PDB entry 5KSQ | X-ray diffraction, 2.63 A resolution | chains A and B

# Chain A (and B)
Molecule: 5'-nucleotidase SurE
Source organism: Xylella fastidiosa (strain 9a5c)
Notes: EC 3.1.3.5; chain B of this document is another copy of the same molecule, construct and numbering; everything in this record applies to it too
UniProtKB: Q9PF20 (SURE_XYLFA); residues 1-262 here = UniProt positions 1-262
Chain sequence (270 residues; numbered 1 to 270; the number before each row is that of its first residue):
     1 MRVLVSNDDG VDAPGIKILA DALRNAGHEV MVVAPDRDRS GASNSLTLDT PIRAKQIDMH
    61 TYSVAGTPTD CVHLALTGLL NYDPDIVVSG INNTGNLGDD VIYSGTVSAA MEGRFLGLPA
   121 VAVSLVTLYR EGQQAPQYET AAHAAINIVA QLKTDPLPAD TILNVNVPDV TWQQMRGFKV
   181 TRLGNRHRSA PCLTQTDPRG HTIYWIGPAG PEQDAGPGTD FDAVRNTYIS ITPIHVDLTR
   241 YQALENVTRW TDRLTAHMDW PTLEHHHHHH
Disordered / not traced: 129-134, 259-270 (chain B: 131-132, 260-270)
Sequence notes: expression tag (263-270)
Swiss-Prot annotation at these positions:
  - binding site (a divalent metal cation): Asp-8, Asp-9, Ser-40, Asn-92
Ion coordination: Mn2+: Asp-9, Asn-92 (together with phosphate ion)

# Interface between chain A and chain B
Pairs across the interface - 92 pairs, chain A then chain B:
  Ala-42(A) with Ala-42(B); Ser-43(B)
  Ser-43(A) with Gly-41(B); Ala-42(B); Ser-43(B)
  Leu-46(A) with His-187(B)
  Thr-47(A) with Ile-206(B)
  Asp-49(A) with Trp-205(B)
  Thr-50(A) with Trp-205(B)
  Pro-51(A) with Tyr-204(B); Trp-205(B)
  Ile-52(A) with Ile-203(B); Tyr-204(B), hydrogen bond (backbone-backbone)
  Arg-53(A) with Asp-197(B), salt bridge; His-201(B), hydrogen bond
  His-73(A) with His-187(B); Ala-190(B), hydrogen bond (side chain-backbone)
  Thr-77(A) with Ala-190(B); Cys-192(B), hydrogen bond (backbone-side chain)
  Leu-79(A) with Tyr-204(B)
  Asp-99(A) with Phe-115(B)
  Ile-102(A) with Tyr-103(B); Leu-238(B), hydrophobic
  Tyr-103(A) with Ser-108(B)
  Ser-108(A) with Tyr-103(B)
  Glu-112(A) with His-187(B), salt bridge
  Phe-115(A) with Arg-188(B)
  Leu-116(A) with Arg-188(B)
  Gly-117(A) with Arg-188(B)
  Asn-147(A) with Leu-254(B); Met-258(B)
  Ile-148(A) with Trp-250(B), hydrophobic
  Gln-151(A) with Trp-250(B)
  Leu-152(A) with Trp-250(B), hydrophobic
  Asp-155(A) with Trp-250(B), hydrogen bond (backbone-side chain); Arg-253(B), salt bridge
  Asp-160(A) with Arg-240(B), salt bridge
  Thr-161(A) with Arg-240(B)
  Trp-172(A) with Met-258(B), hydrophobic; Asp-259(B), hydrogen bond
  Phe-178(A) with Thr-251(B)
  Val-180(A) with Thr-248(B); Thr-251(B)
  Leu-183(A) with Leu-238(B), hydrophobic; Thr-239(B), hydrogen bond (backbone-side chain)
  His-187(A) with Leu-48(B); His-73(B)
  Arg-188(A) with Phe-115(B)
  Ala-190(A) with His-73(B), hydrogen bond (backbone-side chain); Thr-77(B)
  Cys-192(A) with Thr-77(B), hydrogen bond (backbone-backbone)
  Asp-197(A) with Arg-53(B), salt bridge
  His-201(A) with Arg-53(B)
  Ile-203(A) with Pro-51(B), hydrophobic; Ile-52(B); Arg-53(B)
  Tyr-204(A) with Pro-51(B); Ile-52(B), hydrogen bond (backbone-backbone)
  Trp-205(A) with Asp-49(B); Thr-50(B); Pro-51(B)
  Ile-206(A) with Thr-47(B); Leu-48(B), hydrophobic
  Pro-233(A) with Arg-240(B), hydrogen bond (backbone-backbone); Leu-244(B), hydrophobic
  Ile-234(A) with Leu-238(B)
  His-235(A) with Asp-237(B); Leu-238(B), hydrogen bond (backbone-backbone); Thr-239(B), hydrogen bond (side chain-backbone); Arg-240(B), hydrogen bond
  Asp-237(A) with His-235(B)
  Leu-238(A) with Ile-102(B), hydrophobic; Ile-234(B); His-235(B), hydrogen bond (backbone-backbone); Leu-238(B), hydrophobic
  Thr-239(A) with Leu-183(B), hydrogen bond (side chain-backbone); His-235(B), hydrogen bond (backbone-side chain)
  Arg-240(A) with Asp-160(B), salt bridge; Thr-161(B); Pro-233(B), hydrogen bond (backbone-backbone); His-235(B), hydrogen bond
  Leu-244(A) with Pro-233(B), hydrophobic
  Thr-248(A) with Val-180(B)
  Trp-250(A) with Ile-148(B), hydrophobic; Gln-151(B); Leu-152(B), hydrophobic; Asp-155(B), hydrogen bond (side chain-backbone); Leu-157(B)
  Thr-251(A) with Phe-178(B); Val-180(B)
  Arg-253(A) with Asp-155(B), salt bridge
  Leu-254(A) with Asn-147(B)
Other interface residues (no listed pair), chain A (72 interface residues in all): Gly-41, Asn-44, Ser-45, Leu-48, Ala-54, Asp-70, Leu-74, Gly-78, Met-111, His-143, Leu-157, Thr-181, Arg-182, Pro-191, Tyr-241, Asn-246, Val-247, Thr-255
Other interface residues (no listed pair), chain B (68 interface residues in all): Asn-44, Ser-45, Ala-54, Asp-70, Leu-74, Gly-78, Leu-79, Asp-99, Leu-116, Pro-158, Thr-181, Arg-182, Asn-185, Ile-231, Tyr-241, Val-247

# Summary
72 residues of chain A face 68 of chain B across their interface; the contacts include 20 hydrogen bonds and 7
salt bridges. Polar contacts include Arg-53(A)/Asp-197(B), Glu-112(A)/His-187(B) and Asp-155(A)/Arg-253(B).
From UniProt: 4 divalent metal cation-binding residues on chain A.
Chain A and chain B are both 5'-nucleotidase SurE (Xylella fastidiosa (strain 9a5c)); the structure,
Stationary phase survival protein E (SurE) from Xylella fastidiosa, was determined by X-ray diffraction,
deposited together with 5KSR, 5KSS and 5KST.
